PDB entry 2XC9 | X-ray diffraction, 2.20 A resolution | chains A and P of the 3 polymer chains in the assembly

Chain A:
Molecule: DNA polymerase IV
Source organism: Sulfolobus solfataricus
Notes: EC 2.7.7.7
UniProtKB: Q97W02 (DPO42_SULSO); residues 1-352 here = UniProt positions 1-352
Sequence (358 residues; each row starts with the number of its first residue; numbers below 1 keep their minus sign (His-5 is residue -5)):
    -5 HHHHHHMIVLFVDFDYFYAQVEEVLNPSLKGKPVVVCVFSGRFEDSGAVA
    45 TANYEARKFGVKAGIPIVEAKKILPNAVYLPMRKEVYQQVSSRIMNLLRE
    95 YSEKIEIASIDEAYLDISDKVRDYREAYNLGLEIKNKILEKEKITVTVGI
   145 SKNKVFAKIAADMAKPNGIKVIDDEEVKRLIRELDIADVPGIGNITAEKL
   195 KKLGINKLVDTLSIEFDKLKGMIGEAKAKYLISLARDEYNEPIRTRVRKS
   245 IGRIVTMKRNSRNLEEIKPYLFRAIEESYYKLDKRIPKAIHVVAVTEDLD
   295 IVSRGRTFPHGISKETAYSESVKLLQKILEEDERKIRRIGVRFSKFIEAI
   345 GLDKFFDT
Unresolved in the structure: -5 to 0, 343-352
Construct notes: expression tag (-5 to 0)
UniProt features mapped onto this chain:
  - active site: Glu106
  - binding site (Mg(2+)): Asp7, Asp105
  - site: Tyr12 (Substrate discrimination)
  - mutagenesis: Asp105 to Glu106 (Loss of function), Glu342 to Thr352 (Almost complete loss of interaction with PCNA)
What the authors report for this chain:
  - catalytic residues: Asp7, Asp105, Glu106

Chain P:
Molecule: 14-nt DNA strand
Sequence (14 nucleotides; each row starts with the number of its first residue):
     1 GGGGGAAGGATTCG

Interface between chain A and chain P:
Contacting residue pairs (27):
  Val43(A) - DG14(P)  base contact
  Ala44(A) - DG14(P)  sugar contact
  Thr45(A) - DG14(P)  hydrogen bond to the phosphate
  Ala57(A) - DG14(P)  base contact
  Gly58(A) - DG14(P)  base contact
  Pro184(A) - DC13(P)  phosphate contact
  Gly185(A) - DT12(P)  sugar contact
  Gly185(A) - DC13(P)  hydrogen bond to the phosphate
  Ile186(A) - DC13(P)  phosphate contact
  Gly187(A) - DT12(P)  hydrogen bond to the phosphate
  Gly187(A) - DC13(P)  phosphate contact
  Asn188(A) - DT12(P)  phosphate contact
  Ile189(A) - DT11(P)  phosphate contact
  Ile189(A) - DT12(P)  hydrogen bond to the phosphate
  Thr190(A) - DT11(P)  phosphate contact
  Thr190(A) - DT12(P)  hydrogen bond to the phosphate
  Lys193(A) - DT11(P)  salt bridge to the phosphate
  Val296(A) - DG9(P)  phosphate contact
  Ser297(A) - DG8(P)  sugar contact
  Ser297(A) - DG9(P)  hydrogen bond to the phosphate
  Arg298(A) - DG8(P)  salt bridge to the phosphate
  Arg298(A) - DG9(P)  salt bridge to the phosphate
  Gly299(A) - DG8(P)  hydrogen bond to the phosphate
  Arg300(A) - DA7(P)  phosphate contact
  Thr301(A) - DA6(P)  sugar contact
  Thr301(A) - DA7(P)  hydrogen bond to the phosphate
  Lys339(A) - DA6(P)  salt bridge to the phosphate
Other interface residues (no listed pair), chain A (25 interface residues in all): Tyr12, Ala42, Glu106, Lys221, Ile295

Summary:
Chain A and chain P form an interface of 25 and 8 residues respectively, with 8 hydrogen bonds and 4 salt
bridges. Polar contacts include Thr45(A)-DG14(P), Gly185(A)-DC13(P) and Gly187(A)-DT12(P). From UniProt:
active-site residue Glu106(A), Mg2+-binding residues Asp7(A) and Asp105(A) and 13 mutagenesis sites on chain
A. The paper reports catalytic residues Asp7(A), Asp105(A) and Glu106(A).
Chain A is DNA polymerase IV (Sulfolobus solfataricus) and chain P is a 14-nt DNA strand; the structure,
Binary complex of sulfolobus solfataricus DPO4 DNA polymerase and 1, N2-ethenoguanine modified DNA, magnesium
form, was determined by X-ray diffraction, deposited together with 2XCA and 2XCP.
